PDB entry 5J2D | X-ray diffraction, 2.10 A resolution | chains A and T of the 4 polymer chains in the assembly

== Chain A ==
Name: DNA polymerase beta
From: Homo sapiens
Notes: EC 2.7.7.7, 4.2.99.-
UniProt: P06746 (DPOLB_HUMAN); residues 1-335 here = UniProt positions 1-335
Chain sequence (335 residues; each row starts with the number of its first residue):
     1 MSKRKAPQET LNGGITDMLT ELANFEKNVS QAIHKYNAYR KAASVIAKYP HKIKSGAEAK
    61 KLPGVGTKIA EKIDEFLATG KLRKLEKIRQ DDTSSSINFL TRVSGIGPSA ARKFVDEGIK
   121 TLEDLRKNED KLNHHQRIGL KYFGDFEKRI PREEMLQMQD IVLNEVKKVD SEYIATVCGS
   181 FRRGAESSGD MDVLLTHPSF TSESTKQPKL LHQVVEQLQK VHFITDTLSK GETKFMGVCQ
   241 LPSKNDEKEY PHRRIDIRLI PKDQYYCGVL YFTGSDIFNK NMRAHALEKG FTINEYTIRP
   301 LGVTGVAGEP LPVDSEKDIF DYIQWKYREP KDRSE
Unresolved in the structure: 1-9
Curated features (UniProtKB/Swiss-Prot):
  - region: Arg-183 to Asp-192 (DNA-binding)
  - active site: Lys-72 (Nucleophile)
  - binding site (K(+)): Lys-60, Leu-62, Val-65, Thr-101, Val-103, Ile-106
  - binding site (Na(+)): Lys-60, Leu-62, Val-65, Thr-101, Val-103, Ile-106
  - binding site (dATP): Arg-149, Ser-180, Arg-183, Gly-189, Asp-190
  - binding site (dCTP): Arg-149, Ser-180, Arg-183, Gly-189, Asp-190
  - binding site (dGTP): Arg-149, Ser-180, Arg-183, Gly-189, Asp-190, Asp-192
  - binding site (dTTP): Arg-149, Ser-180, Arg-183, Gly-189, Asp-190
  - binding site (Mg(2+)): Asp-190, Asp-192, Asp-256
  - modified residue: Lys-72 (N6-acetyllysine), Arg-83 (Omega-N-methylarginine), Arg-152 (Omega-N-methylarginine)
  - cross-link (Glycyl lysine isopeptide (Lys-Gly)): Lys-41 (interchain with G-Cter in ubiquitin), Lys-61 (interchain with G-Cter in ubiquitin), Lys-81 (interchain with G-Cter in ubiquitin)
  - natural variant: Leu-22 (L22P: Found in a gastric cancer sample; uncertain significance), Tyr-39 (Y39C: Found in a gastric cancer sample; uncertain significance), Gly-118 (G118V: Decreased DNA-directed DNA polymerase activity), Arg-137 (R137Q: Decreased function in base-excision repair), Arg-149 (R149I: Decreased DNA-directed DNA polymerase activity), Asp-160 (D160N: Found in a gastric cancer sample; uncertain significance), Cys-239 (C239R: Found in a gastric cancer sample; uncertain significance), Lys-289 (K289M: Found in a colon cancer sample; uncertain significance), Asn-294 (N294D: Found in a gastric cancer sample; uncertain significance), Glu-295 (E295K: Found in a gastric cancer sample; uncertain significance)
  - mutagenesis: Phe-25 (F25W: No effect on 5'-dRP lyase activity. Decreased ssDNA binding), His-34 (H34G: Decreased 5'-dRP lyase activity. Decreased ssDNA binding), Lys-35 (K35A: Decreased 5'-dRP lyase activity. Decreased ssDNA binding. Loss of 5'-dRP lyase activity; when associated with A-68 and A-72. Decreased ssDNA binding; when associated with A-68 and A-72 ...), Tyr-39 (Y39F: No effect on 5'-dRP lyase activity; Y39Q: Abolishes DNA polymerase and 5'-dRP lyase activity), Lys-41 (K41R: Abolishes ubiquitination; when associated with R-61 and R-81), Lys-60 (K60A: Decreased 5'-dRP lyase activity. Decreased ssDNA binding), Lys-61 (K61R: Abolishes ubiquitination; when associated with R-41 and R-81), Lys-68 (K68A: No effect on 5'-dRP lyase activity. Decreased ssDNA binding. Loss of 5'-dRP lyase activity; when associated with A-35 and A-72. Decreased ssDNA binding; when associated with A-35 and A-72 ...), Glu-71 (E71Q: No effect on 5'-dRP lyase activity. No effect on structure shown by circular dichroism. No effect on ssDNA binding), Lys-72 (K72A: Severely reduced 5'-dRP lyase activity. Does not affect ssDNA binding. Loss of 5'-dRP lyase activity; when associated with A-35 and A-68. Decreased ssDNA binding ...), Glu-75 (E75A: Slightly decreased 5'-dRP lyase activity. Decreased ssDNA binding. No effect on structure shown by circular dichroism), Lys-81 (K81R: Abolishes ubiquitination; when associated with R-41 and R-61), 5 further mutagenesis entries in UniProt
Metal / ion sites: Na+ site 1: Lys-60, Leu-62, Val-65 (shared with 1 residue of chain D); Na+ site 2: Thr-101, Val-103, Ile-106 (shared with 1 residue of chain P); Mg2+ site 1: Asp-190, Asp-192 (together with DUP); Mg2+ site 2: Asp-190, Asp-192, Asp-256 (together with DUP)
Residues lining bound ligands: DUP (2'-deoxyuridine 5'-alpha,beta-imido-triphosphate): Gly-179, Ser-180, Arg-183, Ser-188, Gly-189, Asp-190, Asp-192, Asp-256, Tyr-271, Phe-272, Thr-273, Gly-274, Ser-275, Asp-276, Asn-279
What the authors report for this chain:
  - binding site for Primer Strand: Tyr-271

== Chain T ==
Molecule: Template Strand
Sequence (16 nucleotides; each row starts with the number of its first residue):
     1 CCGACACCGC ATCAGC

== Chain A / chain T interface ==
Residue-residue contacts (25):
  His-34(A) with DC5(T), stacking on the base
  Asn-133(A) with DT12(T), phosphate contact
  Ser-229(A) with DC10(T), phosphate contact; DA11(T), sugar contact
  Lys-230(A) with DC10(T), phosphate contact; DA11(T), hydrogen bond to the phosphate
  Gly-231(A) with DC10(T), phosphate contact
  Glu-232(A) with DC10(T), hydrogen bond to the phosphate
  Thr-233(A) with DG9(T), hydrogen bond to the phosphate; DC10(T), hydrogen bond to the phosphate
  Lys-234(A) with DG9(T), hydrogen bond to the base; DC10(T), hydrogen bond to the phosphate
  Arg-258(A) with DG9(T), sugar contact
  Lys-280(A) with DA6(T), salt bridge to the phosphate
  Arg-283(A) with DA6(T), hydrogen bond to the base; DC7(T), hydrogen bond to the sugar
  Ala-284(A) with DA6(T), sugar contact
  Leu-287(A) with DA6(T), phosphate contact; DC7(T), phosphate contact
  Thr-292(A) with DC7(T), hydrogen bond to the phosphate
  Ile-293(A) with DC7(T), sugar contact
  Asn-294(A) with DC7(T), phosphate contact; DC8(T), hydrogen bond to the phosphate
  Glu-295(A) with DC8(T), sugar contact
  Tyr-296(A) with DG9(T), hydrogen bond to the phosphate
Interface residues without a listed pair, chain A (19 interface residues in all): His-134

== Overview ==
Chain A and chain T form an interface of 19 and 8 residues respectively, with 11 hydrogen bonds, 1 salt bridge
and 1 aromatic stacking contact. Polar contacts include Lys-234(A)/DG9(T), Arg-283(A)/DA6(T) and
Arg-283(A)/DC7(T). Chain A binds compound DUP. From the paper: a binding site for Primer Strand at Tyr-271(A).
Chain A is DNA polymerase beta (Homo sapiens) and chain T is Template Strand; the structure, Ternary complex
crystal structure of DNA polymerase Beta with C:C mismatch at the primer terminus, was determined by X-ray
diffraction together with 5J0O, 5J0P, 5J0Q, 5J0R, 5J0S, 5J0T and 16 further entries from the same study.
